PDB entry 2H2S | X-ray diffraction, 3.10 A resolution | chains A and B of the 6 polymer chains in the assembly

[Chain A (and B)]
Name: CLC Cl transporter
Source organism: Escherichia coli
Notes: chain B of this document is another copy of the same molecule, construct and numbering; everything in this record applies to it too
UniProt: P37019 (CLCA_ECOLI); numbering as in UniProt (aligned over 1-465)
Chain sequence (465 residues; row label = number of the first residue in the row):
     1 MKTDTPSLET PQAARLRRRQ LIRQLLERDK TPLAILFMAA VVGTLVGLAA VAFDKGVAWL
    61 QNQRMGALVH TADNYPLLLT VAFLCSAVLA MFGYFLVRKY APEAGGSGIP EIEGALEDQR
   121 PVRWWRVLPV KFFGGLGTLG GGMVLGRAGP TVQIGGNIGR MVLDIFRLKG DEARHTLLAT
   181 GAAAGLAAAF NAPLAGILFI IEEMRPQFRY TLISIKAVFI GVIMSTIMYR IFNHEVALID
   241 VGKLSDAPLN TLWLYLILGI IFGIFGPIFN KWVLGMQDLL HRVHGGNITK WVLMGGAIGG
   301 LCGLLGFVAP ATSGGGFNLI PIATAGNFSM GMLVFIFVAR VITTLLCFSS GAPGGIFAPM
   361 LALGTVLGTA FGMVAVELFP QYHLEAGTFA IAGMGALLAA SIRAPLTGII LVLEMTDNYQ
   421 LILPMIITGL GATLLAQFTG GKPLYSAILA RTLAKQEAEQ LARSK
Not modelled in the structure: 1-16, 461-465 (chain B: 1-17, 459-465)
Construct notes: engineered mutation Ala148 (Glu in P37019)
UniProt features mapped onto this chain:
  - motif: Gly106 to Pro110 (Selectivity filter part_1), Gly146, Arg147, Gly149, Pro150 (Selectivity filter part_2), Gly355 to Pro359 (Selectivity filter part_3)
  - binding site (chloride): Ser107, Ile356, Phe357, Tyr445
  - site: Glu203 (Mediates proton transfer from the protein to the inner aqueous phase)
  - mutagenesis: Ser107 (S107A: Uncouples chloride transport from proton transport), Glu203 (E203A/G/Q/S/T: Abolishes proton transport, and reduces chloride transport; E203C/I/L/V: Abolishes proton and chloride transport; E203D/H: No effect on proton and chloride transport ...), Tyr445 (Y445A: Abolishes gating, permitting continuous rapid transit of chloride ions; when associated with A-148; Y445F/W: No effect; Y445L: Alters stoichiometry of proton/chloride exchange)
Ligand contacts:
  - selenocyanate ion (SEK), molecule 1: Gly106, Ser107, Gln277, Phe348, Ile448
  - selenocyanate ion (SEK), molecule 2: Asn270, Leu274, Ala447
  - selenocyanate ion (SEK), molecule 3: Ala309, Pro310, Ala311, Met332, Phe335

[How chain A and chain B interact]
Pairs across the interface - 110 pairs, chain A then chain B:
  Arg17(A) with Glu117(B), hydrogen bond (side chain-backbone); Gln119(B); Arg209(B)
  Arg18(A) with Gln119(B), hydrogen bond; Leu453(B); Gln456(B), hydrogen bond; Glu457(B), salt bridge
  Arg19(A) with Glu457(B)
  Leu21(A) with Glu117(B); Gln119(B); Leu453(B), hydrophobic
  Ile22(A) with Leu453(B), hydrophobic; Ala454(B)
  Gln24(A) with Phe208(B)
  Leu25(A) with Phe208(B), hydrophobic; Ser446(B)
  Leu26(A) with Lys442(B), hydrogen bond (backbone-side chain); Ala450(B), hydrophobic
  Arg28(A) with Glu203(B), salt bridge; Gln207(B), hydrogen bond; Phe208(B); Arg403(B); Pro443(B); Ser446(B)
  Asp29(A) with Arg403(B), salt bridge; Thr433(B); Gln437(B), hydrogen bond (backbone-side chain)
  Lys30(A) with Gln437(B)
  Thr31(A) with Gln437(B)
  Leu33(A) with Phe438(B), hydrophobic
  Leu36(A) with Leu434(B), hydrophobic
  Glu117(A) with Leu21(B)
  Gln119(A) with Arg18(B), hydrogen bond; Leu21(B)
  Leu194(A) with Ile422(B), hydrophobic; Ile426(B), hydrophobic
  Ile197(A) with Leu406(B), hydrophobic
  Leu198(A) with Leu406(B), hydrophobic
  Ile201(A) with Leu406(B), hydrophobic
  Glu203(A) with Arg28(B), salt bridge
  Arg205(A) with Arg205(B)
  Gln207(A) with Arg28(B)
  Phe208(A) with Gln24(B); Leu25(B), hydrophobic; Arg28(B); Tyr210(B), hydrophobic
  Arg209(A) with Tyr210(B)
  Tyr210(A) with Gln207(B); Phe208(B); Arg209(B); Tyr210(B)
  Lys216(A) with Leu430(B); Thr433(B), hydrogen bond (side chain-backbone); Leu434(B); Gln437(B)
  Phe219(A) with Leu406(B), hydrophobic; Ile426(B), hydrophobic; Leu430(B), hydrophobic
  Ile220(A) with Leu430(B)
  Ile223(A) with Ile426(B), hydrophobic; Ile427(B), hydrophobic
  Thr226(A) with Leu423(B)
  Ile227(A) with Leu252(B), hydrophobic; Leu423(B), hydrophobic; Ile427(B), hydrophobic
  Arg230(A) with Leu249(B); Ile422(B)
  His234(A) with Leu249(B)
  Leu249(A) with Arg230(B); His234(B)
  Leu252(A) with Ile227(B), hydrophobic
  Arg403(A) with Arg28(B); Asp29(B), salt bridge
  Leu406(A) with Ile197(B), hydrophobic; Leu198(B), hydrophobic; Ile201(B), hydrophobic; Phe219(B), hydrophobic
  Leu413(A) with Leu413(B), hydrophobic
  Glu414(A) with Tyr419(B), hydrogen bond
  Tyr419(A) with Glu414(B), hydrogen bond
  Ile422(A) with Leu194(B), hydrophobic; Arg230(B)
  Leu423(A) with Thr226(B); Ile227(B), hydrophobic; Arg230(B)
  Ile426(A) with Leu194(B), hydrophobic; Phe219(B), hydrophobic; Ile223(B), hydrophobic
  Ile427(A) with Ile223(B), hydrophobic
  Leu430(A) with Phe219(B), hydrophobic; Ile220(B)
  Thr433(A) with Asp29(B); Lys216(B), hydrogen bond (backbone-side chain)
  Leu434(A) with Leu36(B), hydrophobic; Lys216(B)
  Gln437(A) with Asp29(B), hydrogen bond (side chain-backbone); Lys30(B); Thr31(B); Lys216(B)
  Phe438(A) with Leu33(B), hydrophobic
  Lys442(A) with Leu26(B), hydrogen bond (side chain-backbone)
  Pro443(A) with Arg28(B)
  Ser446(A) with Leu25(B); Arg28(B)
  Ala450(A) with Leu26(B), hydrophobic
  Leu453(A) with Arg18(B); Leu21(B), hydrophobic; Ile22(B), hydrophobic
  Gln456(A) with Arg18(B)
  Glu457(A) with Arg19(B)
Other interface residues (no listed pair), chain A (67 interface residues in all): Asn191, Ala192, Pro193, Ile231, Lys243, Ile402, Ile410, Asp417, Leu449, Ala454
Other interface residues (no listed pair), chain B (66 interface residues in all): Asn191, Pro193, Ile231, Lys243, Ile402, Ile409, Ile410, Asp417, Leu449

[In short]
67 residues of chain A and 66 residues of chain B are in contact; the contacts include 13 hydrogen bonds and 5
salt bridges. Polar contacts include Arg18(A)-Glu457(B), Arg28(A)-Glu203(B) and Asp29(A)-Arg403(B). Ligands of
chain A: 3 copies of selenocyanate ion.
Chain A and chain B are both CLC Cl transporter (Escherichia coli); the structure, Crystal Structure of E148A
mutant of CLC-ec1 in SeCN-, was determined by X-ray diffraction (same publication as 2H2P).
